PDB entry 7CRQ | electron microscopy, 3.15 A resolution | chains M and K of the 12 polymer chains in the assembly

[Chain M]
Protein: Histone H3
Source organism: Xenopus laevis
UniProtKB: Q92133 (Q92133_XENLA); residues 1-135 here correspond to UniProt positions 2-136 (UniProt number = residue number + 1)
Chain sequence (135 residues; numbered 1 to 135; the number before each row is that of its first residue):
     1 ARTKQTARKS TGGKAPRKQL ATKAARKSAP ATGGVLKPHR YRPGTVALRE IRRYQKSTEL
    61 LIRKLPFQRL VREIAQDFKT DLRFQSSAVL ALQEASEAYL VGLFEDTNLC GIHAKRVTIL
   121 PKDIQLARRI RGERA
Not modelled in the structure: 1-31, 135
Construct notes: engineered mutation Leu36 (Lys37 in Q92133), Leu90 (Met91 in Q92133), Leu120 (Met121 in Q92133)
Modified residues: Leu36 (norleucine; NLE); Leu90 (norleucine; NLE); Leu120 (norleucine; NLE)
What the authors report for this chain:
  - mutagenesis - Y41A, R49A, R52A: decreased catalytic activity

[Chain K]
Molecule: 187-nt DNA strand
Source organism: Xenopus laevis
Sequence (187 nucleotides; numbered 1 to 187; the number before each row is that of its first residue):
     1 ATCGCGACAC CGGCACTGGA ACAGGATGTA TATATCTGAC ACGTGCCTGG AGACTAGGGA
    61 GTAATCCCCT TGGCGGTTAA AACGCGGGGG ACAGCGCGTA CGTGCGTTTA AGCGGTGCTA
   121 GAGCTGTCTA CGACCAATTG AGCGGCCTCG GCACCGGGAT TCTCCAGGGG ATCGGGCATC
   181 ACCCGAT
Not modelled in the structure: 1-9, 178-187

[How chain M and chain K interact]
Pairs across the interface - 10 pairs, chain M then chain K:
  Arg40(M) - DG86(K)  base contact
  Arg63(M) - DA80(K)  phosphate contact
  Arg63(M) - DA81(K)  salt bridge to the phosphate
  Arg72(M) - DT71(K)  salt bridge to the phosphate
  Arg83(M) - DT71(K)  phosphate contact
  Phe84(M) - DT70(K)  sugar contact
  Phe84(M) - DT71(K)  phosphate contact
  Gln85(M) - DT70(K)  phosphate contact
  Val117(M) - DA91(K)  hydrogen bond to the phosphate
  Thr118(M) - DA91(K)  hydrogen bond to the phosphate
Interface residues without a listed pair, chain M (11 interface residues in all): Pro43, Ser86, Arg116
Interface residues without a listed pair, chain K (8 interface residues in all): DG89, DG90

[Summary]
Chain M and chain K form an interface of 11 and 8 residues respectively, with 2 hydrogen bonds and 2 salt
bridges. Among the polar pairs are Val117(M)-DA91(K), Thr118(M)-DA91(K) and Arg63(M)-DA81(K). From the paper:
Y41A, R49A and R52A of chain M reduce catalytic activity.
Chain M is Histone H3 and chain K is a 187-nt DNA strand, both from Xenopus laevis; the structure, NSD3
bearing E1181K/T1232A dual mutation in complex with 187-bp NCP (2:1 binding mode), was determined by electron
microscopy, deposited together with 7CRO, 7CRP and 7CRR.
